PDB entry 3REH | X-ray diffraction, 2.50 A resolution | chains D and I of the 10 polymer chains in the assembly

== Chain D ==
Name: Histone H2B 1.1
Source organism: Xenopus laevis
UniProtKB: P02281 (H2B11_XENLA); residues 1-122 here correspond to UniProt positions 5-126 (UniProt number = residue number + 4)
Amino-acid sequence (122 residues; row label = number of the first residue in the row):
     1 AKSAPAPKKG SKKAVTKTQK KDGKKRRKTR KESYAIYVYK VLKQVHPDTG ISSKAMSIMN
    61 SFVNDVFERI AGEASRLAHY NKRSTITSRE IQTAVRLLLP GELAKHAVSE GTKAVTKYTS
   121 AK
Unresolved in the structure: 1-27
Differences from the reference sequence: variant Thr29 (Ser33 in P02281)
UniProt features mapped onto this chain:
  - modified residue: Lys2 (N6-acetyllysine), Lys9 (N6-acetyllysine), Ser11 (Phosphoserine), Lys12 (N6-acetyllysine), Lys17 (N6-acetyllysine)
  - glycosylation: Ser109 (O-linked (GlcNAc) serine)
  - cross-link: Lys117 (Glycyl lysine isopeptide (Lys-Gly) (interchain with G-Cter in ubiquitin))

== Chain I ==
Molecule: 145-nt DNA strand
Sequence (145 nucleotides; numbered -72 to 72; the number before each row is that of its first residue; numbers below 1 keep their minus sign (DA-72 is residue -72)):
   -72 ATCAATATCC ACCTGCAGAT ACTACCAAAA GTGTATTTGG AAACTGCTCC ATCAAAAGGC
   -12 ATGTTCAGCT GAATCAGCTG AACATGCCTT TTGATGGAGC AGTTTCCAAA TACACTTTTG
    48 GTAGTATCTG CAGGTGGATA TTGAT
Metal / ion sites: Mn2+ site 1: DG-34, DG-33; Mn2+ site 2 near DG26 (its only coordinating residue here); Mn2+ site 3 near DG47 (its only coordinating residue here); Mn2+ site 4 near DG60 (its only coordinating residue here)

== How chain D and chain I interact ==
Residue-residue contacts (15; chain D residue first):
  Lys28(D) - DG29(I)  hydrogen bond to the phosphate
  Lys28(D) - DT30(I)  hydrogen bond to the phosphate
  Thr29(D) - DG29(I)  hydrogen bond to the phosphate
  Arg30(D) - DA-45(I)  hydrogen bond to the phosphate
  Arg30(D) - DA-44(I)  salt bridge to the phosphate
  Ile51(D) - DT-53(I)  phosphate contact
  Ser52(D) - DA-54(I)  phosphate contact
  Ser53(D) - DA-54(I)  hydrogen bond to the phosphate
  Lys82(D) - DG-33(I)  phosphate contact
  Arg83(D) - DG-33(I)  phosphate contact
  Arg83(D) - DA-32(I)  salt bridge to the phosphate
  Ser84(D) - DG-34(I)  hydrogen bond to the phosphate
  Ser84(D) - DG-33(I)  hydrogen bond to the phosphate
  Thr85(D) - DG-34(I)  hydrogen bond to the phosphate
  Thr85(D) - DG-33(I)  hydrogen bond to the phosphate
Interface residues without a listed pair, chain D (12 interface residues in all): Glu32, Tyr39

== Summary ==
The interface between chain D and chain I involves 12 residues on one side and 9 on the other; the contacts
include 9 hydrogen bonds and 2 salt bridges. Polar pairs include Lys28(D)-DG29(I), Lys28(D)-DT30(I) and
Thr29(D)-DG29(I).
Chain D is Histone H2B 1.1 (Xenopus laevis) and chain I is a 145-nt DNA strand; the structure, 2.5 Angstrom
Crystal Structure of the Nucleosome Core Particle Assembled with a 145 bp Alpha-Satellite DNA ..., was
determined by X-ray diffraction (same publication as 3REI, 3REJ, 3REK and 3REL).
